3GG0 - chains A and B; structure by X-ray diffraction, 2.55 A resolution.

[Chain A (and B)]
Molecule: Klebsiella pneumoniae BlrP1
Source organism: Klebsiella pneumoniae subsp. pneumoniae MGH 78578
Notes: chain B of this document is another copy of the same molecule, construct and numbering; everything in this record applies to it too
Reference sequence: A6T8V8 (A6T8V8_KLEP7); residues 1-405 here = UniProt positions 1-405
Amino-acid sequence (413 residues; each row starts with the number of its first residue; numbers below 1 keep their minus sign (Ile-7 is residue -7)):
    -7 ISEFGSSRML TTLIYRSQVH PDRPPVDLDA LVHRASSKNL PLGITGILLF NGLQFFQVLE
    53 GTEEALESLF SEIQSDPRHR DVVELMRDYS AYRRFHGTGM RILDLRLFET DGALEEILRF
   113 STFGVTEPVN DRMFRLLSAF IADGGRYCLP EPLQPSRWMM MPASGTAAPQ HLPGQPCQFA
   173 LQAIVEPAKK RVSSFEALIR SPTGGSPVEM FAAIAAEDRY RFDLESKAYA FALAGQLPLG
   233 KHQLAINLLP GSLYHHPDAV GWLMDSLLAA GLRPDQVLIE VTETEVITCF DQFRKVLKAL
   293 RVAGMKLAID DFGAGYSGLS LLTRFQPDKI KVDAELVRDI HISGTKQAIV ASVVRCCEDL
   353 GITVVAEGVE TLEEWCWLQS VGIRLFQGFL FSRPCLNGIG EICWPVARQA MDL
Not modelled in the structure: -7 to 0, 115-119, 155-157, 401-405 (chain B: -7 to 0, 154-159, 401-405)
Construct notes: expression tag (-7 to 0)
Ion coordination: Mn2+ site 1: Glu188, Asn239, Glu272, Asp302 (together with c-di-GMP); Mn2+ site 2: Asp302, Asp303, Glu359 (together with c-di-GMP)
Ligand contacts:
  - c-di-GMP (C2E; 9,9'-[(2R,3R,3aS,5S,7aR,9R,10R,10aS,12S,14aR)-3,5,10,12-tetrahydroxy-5,12-dioxidooctahydro-2H,7H-difuro[3,2-d:3',2'-j][1,3,7,9,2,8]tetraoxadiphosphacyclododecine-2,9-diyl]bis(2-amino-1,9-dihydro-6H-purin-6-one)): Phe171, Gln174, Glu188, Ala189, Leu190, Ile191, Arg192, Pro199, Phe203, Asp215, Lys219, Asn239, Leu241, Glu272, Asp302, Asp303, Arg330, Glu359, Gly360, Val361, Glu362, Gly380, Phe381, Pro386
  - FMN (flavin mononucleotide): Tyr7, Leu23, Arg26, Ala27, Lys30, Asn31, Leu40, Phe47, Gln49, Leu51, Leu61, Glu64, Ile65, Asp68, Arg70, His71, Met92

[Chain A / chain B interface]
Contacting residue pairs (92; chain A residue first):
  Met1(A) with Lys290(B); Val294(B), hydrophobic
  Asp80(A) with Arg293(B), salt bridge
  Tyr81(A) with Lys290(B)
  Ala83(A) with Arg293(B); Val294(B); Gly296(B)
  Asn122(A) with Gln235(B)
  Arg124(A) with Gln318(B), hydrogen bond; Leu352(B), hydrogen bond (side chain-backbone); Gly353(B)
  Arg127(A) with Gly353(B); Thr355(B), hydrogen bond
  Leu128(A) with Asp351(B); Leu352(B); Gly353(B)
  Ala131(A) with Glu350(B)
  Arg138(A) with Arg347(B); Glu350(B), salt bridge; Asp351(B), salt bridge
  Tyr139(A) with Asp351(B), hydrogen bond
  Arg183(A) with Glu119(B)
  Lys233(A) with Val117(B); Thr118(B)
  Gln235(A) with Thr118(B); Asn122(B)
  Arg265(A) with Val117(B)
  Asp267(A) with Gly116(B); Val117(B), hydrogen bond (side chain-backbone)
  Ile279(A) with Tyr308(B), hydrophobic
  Lys290(A) with Met1(B); Tyr81(B)
  Arg293(A) with Asp80(B), salt bridge; Tyr81(B); Ala83(B)
  Val294(A) with Tyr81(B), hydrophobic; Ala83(B)
  Gly296(A) with Ala83(B)
  Lys298(A) with Asn122(B), hydrogen bond (side chain-backbone); Asp123(B), salt bridge
  Gly305(A) with Ser312(B); Arg316(B)
  Ala306(A) with Arg316(B), hydrogen bond (backbone-side chain)
  Tyr308(A) with Ser309(B); Gly310(B), hydrogen bond (backbone-backbone); Ser312(B), hydrogen bond (backbone-side chain); Arg316(B)
  Ser309(A) with Tyr308(B), hydrogen bond (side chain-backbone); Ser309(B)
  Gly310(A) with Ser309(B); Gly310(B); Ser312(B)
  Leu311(A) with Gly310(B); Leu311(B), hydrophobic; Ile341(B)
  Ser312(A) with Gly305(B); Gly307(B); Ser309(B), hydrogen bond (side chain-backbone)
  Leu314(A) with Thr337(B); Ile341(B), hydrophobic
  Thr315(A) with Leu328(B); Ile341(B)
  Arg316(A) with Gly307(B), hydrogen bond (side chain-backbone)
  Gln318(A) with Arg124(B)
  Asp320(A) with Arg127(B), hydrogen bond (backbone-side chain)
  Leu328(A) with Thr315(B)
  Thr337(A) with Leu314(B); Thr315(B); Gln318(B); Leu352(B)
  Ala340(A) with Asp351(B); Leu352(B), hydrophobic
  Ile341(A) with Leu311(B); Leu314(B); Thr315(B)
  Ser344(A) with Ser344(B), hydrogen bond (backbone-side chain); Cys348(B)
  Arg347(A) with Arg138(B)
  Cys348(A) with Ser344(B)
  Glu350(A) with Ala131(B)
  Asp351(A) with Leu128(B); Arg138(B), salt bridge; Tyr139(B), hydrogen bond; Ala340(B)
  Leu352(A) with Arg124(B), hydrogen bond (backbone-side chain); Leu128(B); Thr337(B); Ala340(B), hydrophobic
  Gly353(A) with Arg124(B); Arg127(B), hydrogen bond (backbone-side chain); Leu128(B)
  Thr355(A) with Arg127(B), hydrogen bond
Interface residues without a listed pair, chain A (56 interface residues in all): Ser82, Val121, Ser185, His234, Gln268, Ala295, Pro319, Gly336, Val345, Ile354
Interface residues without a listed pair, chain B (54 interface residues in all): Ser82, Val121, Arg183, Ile279, Ala295, Lys298, Ala306, Asp320, Gly336, Ile354

[In short]
56 residues of chain A face 54 of chain B across their interface; the contacts include 18 hydrogen bonds and 6
salt bridges. Polar contacts include Asp80(A)-Arg293(B), Arg138(A)-Glu350(B) and Arg138(A)-Asp351(B). Bound to
chain A: c-di-GMP and flavin mononucleotide.
Both chains are Klebsiella pneumoniae BlrP1 (Klebsiella pneumoniae subsp. pneumoniae MGH 78578). Entry 3GG0
(Klebsiella pneumoniae BlrP1 pH 9.0 manganese/cy-diGMP complex) was determined by X-ray diffraction (same
publication as 3GFX, 3GFY, 3GFZ and 3GG1).
